PDB entry 9B95 | electron microscopy, 2.61 A resolution | chains A and C of the 3 polymer chains in the assembly

== Chain A (and C) ==
Molecule: P2X purinoceptor 1
Source organism: Homo sapiens
Notes: chain C of this document is another copy of the same molecule, construct and numbering; everything in this record applies to it too
Reference sequence: P51575 (P2RX1_HUMAN); numbering as in UniProt (aligned over 1-399)
Amino-acid sequence (399 residues; each row starts with the number of its first residue):
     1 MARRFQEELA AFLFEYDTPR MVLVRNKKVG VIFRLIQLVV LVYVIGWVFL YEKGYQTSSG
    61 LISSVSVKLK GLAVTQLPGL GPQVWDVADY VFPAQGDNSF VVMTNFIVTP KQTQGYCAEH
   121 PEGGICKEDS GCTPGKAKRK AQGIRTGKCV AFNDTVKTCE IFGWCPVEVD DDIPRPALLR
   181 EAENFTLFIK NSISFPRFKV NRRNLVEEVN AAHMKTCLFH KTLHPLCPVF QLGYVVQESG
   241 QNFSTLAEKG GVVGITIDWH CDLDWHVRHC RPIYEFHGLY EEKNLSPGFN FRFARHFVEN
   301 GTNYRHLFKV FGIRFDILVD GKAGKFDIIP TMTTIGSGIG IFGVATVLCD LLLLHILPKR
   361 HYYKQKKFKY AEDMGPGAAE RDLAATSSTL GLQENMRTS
Not modelled in the structure: 1-30, 350-399
Cystine bridges: C117-C165, C126-C149, C132-C159, C217-C227, C261-C270
Covalent attachments: N-acetylglucosamine (NAG) linked to N153
Small-molecule neighbours:
  - A1ALI (4,4',4'',4'''-{carbonylbis[azanediylbenzene-5,1,3-triylbis(carbonylazanediyl)]}tetra(benzene-1,3-disulfonic acid)), molecule 1: K68, L69, K70, G71, L72, V87, N184, F185, T186, F188, L205, V206, E207, E208, V209, H213, M214, K215, T216, C217, L218, L226, P228, V229
  - A1ALI, molecule 2: K136, A137, R139, K140, A141, N290, F291, R292, K309
From the paper describing this entry:
  - binding site for A1ALI: K68, K70, L72, K136, R139, K140, T186, F188, V209, M214, K215, C217, L218, P228, V229, N290, R292
  - mutagenesis - K136A (35-fold), K136W, R139A (32-fold), K140A (83-fold), M214A (4-fold), K215A (15-fold), L218T: decreased signaling in response to A1ALI
  - mutagenesis - R139P, F188L, E282A, R292A: unchanged signaling in response to A1ALI
  - specificity-determining residues: K136, L218
  - mutagenesis - E122A (18.5-fold), R139A (3.5-fold), R139P, D170A (58-fold), M214A (7-fold), R292A: decreased signaling in response to alpha,beta-methylene ATP
  - mutagenesis - K136A, K136W, K140A, F188L, K215A, L218T, E282A, S286A: unchanged signaling in response to alpha,beta-methylene ATP
  - mutagenesis - K140A, S286A: unchanged binding to alpha,beta-methylene ATP
  - mutagenesis - E122A, R139A (6-fold), D170A, M214A: decreased binding to [3H]-alpha,beta-methylene ATP
  - mutagenesis - D97A: unchanged signaling
  - mutagenesis - R139P, R292A: decreased binding to alpha,beta-methylene ATP

== Interface between chain A and chain C ==
Contacting residue pairs (77):
  I62(A) with T256(C); L318(C), hydrophobic; D320(C)
  S63(A) with L318(C)
  S64(A) with L279(C); Y280(C), hydrogen bond (backbone-side chain); D316(C)
  V65(A) with Y280(C); R314(C)
  S66(A) with Y280(C), hydrogen bond (backbone-side chain); F289(C); R314(C)
  K68(A) with N290(C), hydrogen bond; F291(C)
  K70(A) with K140(C)
  L72(A) with K136(C), hydrogen bond (backbone-side chain); Q142(C); G143(C)
  V74(A) with I144(C), hydrophobic
  Q76(A) with I144(C)
  P82(A) with I144(C), hydrophobic; F162(C)
  Q83(A) with Q114(C)
  V84(A) with Q114(C), hydrogen bond (backbone-side chain); F162(C); G163(C); W164(C)
  D86(A) with W164(C); R305(C), salt bridge
  A88(A) with R292(C); R305(C); L307(C), hydrophobic
  D89(A) with W164(C), hydrogen bond; H296(C), salt bridge; R305(C), salt bridge
  A94(A) with F291(C); R292(C); F293(C), hydrophobic
  Q95(A) with F92(C); P93(C); V101(C); F289(C); F291(C)
  D97(A) with D97(C)
  E181(A) with K136(C), salt bridge
  K190(A) with Y280(C), hydrogen bond (backbone-side chain); P287(C)
  N191(A) with Y280(C)
  S192(A) with L279(C); Y280(C), hydrogen bond (backbone-side chain)
  P196(A) with D320(C)
  K199(A) with E275(C), salt bridge
  R203(A) with Y280(C); E281(C), salt bridge
  E207(A) with E282(C); K283(C)
  K215(A) with R139(C), hydrogen bond (backbone-side chain)
  R295(A) with H296(C), hydrogen bond
  F297(A) with V298(C), hydrophobic
  E299(A) with V298(C); G301(C)
  H306(A) with V298(C); N303(C), hydrogen bond
  I328(A) with Y43(C), hydrogen bond (backbone-side chain); W47(C)
  I329(A) with Y43(C); W47(C); V48(C), hydrophobic
  M332(A) with Y43(C); I341(C)
  T333(A) with S337(C), hydrogen bond
  I335(A) with V344(C), hydrophobic
  G336(A) with S337(C); G340(C); I341(C)
  I339(A) with G340(C); V344(C), hydrophobic
Also at the interface, not in a pair above, chain A (43 interface residues in all): A73, H296, V298, S337
Also at the interface, not in a pair above, chain C (50 interface residues in all): E52, A141, G278, A294, F297, V319

== Summary ==
Chain A and chain C form an interface of 43 and 50 residues respectively; the contacts include 13 hydrogen
bonds and 6 salt bridges. Among the polar pairs are D86(A)-R305(C), D89(A)-H296(C) and D89(A)-R305(C). The
paper reports a binding site for A1ALI at K68(A), K70(A) and L72(A) among others; K136A, K136W and R139A of
chain A, among others, reduce signaling in response to A1ALI; 15 substitutions were tested in all.
Both chains are P2X purinoceptor 1 (Homo sapiens). Entry 9B95 (Cryo-EM structure of the closed NF449-bound
human P2X1 receptor) was determined by electron microscopy, deposited together with 9B73.
